PDB entry 6YPC | X-ray diffraction, 2.90 A resolution | chains K and I of the 5 polymer chains in the assembly

# Chain K
Molecule: Inner kinetochore subunit MCM22
From: Saccharomyces cerevisiae (strain ATCC 204508 / S288c)
UniProtKB: P47167 (CENPK_YEAST); numbering as in UniProt (aligned over 131-239)
Sequence (110 residues; each row starts with the number of its first residue):
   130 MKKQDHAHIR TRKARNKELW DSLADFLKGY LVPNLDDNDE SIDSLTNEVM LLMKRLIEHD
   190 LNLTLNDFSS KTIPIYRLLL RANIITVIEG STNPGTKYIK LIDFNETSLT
Not modelled in the structure: 130-135, 219-221, 238-239
Sequence notes: initiating methionine (130)

# Chain I
Molecule: Inner kinetochore subunit CTF3
From: Saccharomyces cerevisiae (strain ATCC 204508 / S288c)
UniProtKB: Q12748 (CENPI_YEAST); residues 1-245 here = UniProt positions 1-245
Sequence (251 residues; numbered 1 to 251; the number before each row is that of its first residue):
     1 MSLILDDIIL SLTNANERTP PQALKTTLSL LYEKSKQYGL SSPQLQALVR LLCETSIIDT
    61 VTKVYIVENC FLPDGYLTKE LLLEIINHLG TPTVFSRYRI QTPPVLQSAL CKWLVHVYFL
   121 FPVHSEREHN ISSSIWLHLW QFSFLQKWIT PLVIWQATTP VDVKPWKLSI IKRCAMHPGY
   181 RDAPGSATLI LQRFQCLVGA SSQITESIIT INCNRKTLKS HRNLKLDAHF LSILKRILSR
   241 AHPANENLYF Q
Not modelled in the structure: 1, 242-251
Sequence notes: expression tag (246-251)
UniProt features mapped onto this chain:
  - modified residue: S2 (N-acetylserine)
From the paper describing this entry:
  - mutagenesis - T91Y: unchanged binding to Cenp-TW

# Interface between chain K and chain I
Residue-residue contacts - 20 pairs, chain K then chain I:
  R144(K) with R127(I)
  Y159(K) with F95(I), hydrogen bond (side chain-backbone); S96(I); Y98(I)
  L160(K) with F95(I), hydrophobic
  N163(K) with F95(I); Y98(I)
  P203(K) with F95(I), hydrophobic
  R210(K) with T93(I), hydrogen bond
  N212(K) with Q141(I), hydrogen bond; I170(I); R173(I), hydrogen bond
  D232(K) with W166(I)
  F233(K) with K164(I); W166(I), hydrophobic
  E235(K) with K164(I); P165(I)
  T236(K) with P165(I)
  S237(K) with P165(I); Q203(I), hydrogen bond (backbone-side chain)
Interface residues without a listed pair, chain K (19 interface residues in all): L164, I204, L207, A211, I213, I231, N234
Interface residues without a listed pair, chain I (15 interface residues in all): V94, H138, S201
Interface features reported in the paper:
  - interface residues, chain I: V94(I)

# In short
19 residues of chain K and 15 residues of chain I are in contact; the contacts include 5 hydrogen bonds. Among
the polar pairs are Y159(K)-F95(I), R210(K)-T93(I) and N212(K)-Q141(I). The paper reports that T91Y of chain I
leaves binding to Cenp-TW unchanged; the interface residue V94(I).
Chain K is Inner kinetochore subunit MCM22 and chain I is Inner kinetochore subunit CTF3, both from
Saccharomyces cerevisiae (strain ATCC 204508 / S288c); the structure, Crystal structure of the kinetochore
subunits H/I/K/T/W penta-complex from S. cerevisiae at 2.9 angstroms, was determined by X-ray diffraction.
